PDB entry 7D4S | X-ray diffraction, 1.93 A resolution | chain A

[Chain A]
Protein: Cyclic AMP-AMP-GMP synthase
Source organism: Enterobacter cloacae
Notes: EC 2.7.7.-
UniProtKB: P0DSP4 (CDND2_ENTCL); residues 1-381 here = UniProt positions 1-381
Amino-acid sequence (389 residues; numbered 1 to 389; the number before each row is that of its first residue):
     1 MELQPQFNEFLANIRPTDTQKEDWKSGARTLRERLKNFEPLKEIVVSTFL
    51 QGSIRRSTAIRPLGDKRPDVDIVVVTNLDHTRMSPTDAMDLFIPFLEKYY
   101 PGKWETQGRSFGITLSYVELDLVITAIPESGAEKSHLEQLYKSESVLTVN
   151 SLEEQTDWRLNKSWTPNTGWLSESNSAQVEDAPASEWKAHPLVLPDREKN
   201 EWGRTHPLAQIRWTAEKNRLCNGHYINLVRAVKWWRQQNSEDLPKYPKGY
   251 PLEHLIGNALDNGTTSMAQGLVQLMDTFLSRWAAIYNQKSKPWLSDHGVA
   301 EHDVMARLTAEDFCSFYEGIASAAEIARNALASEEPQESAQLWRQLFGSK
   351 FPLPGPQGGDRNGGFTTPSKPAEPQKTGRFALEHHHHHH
Not modelled in the structure: 169-178, 356-389
Sequence notes: expression tag (382-389)
Metal / ion sites: Mg2+ site 1: Asp69, Asp71 (together with AMP-CPP); Mg2+ site 2: Asp69, Asp71, Asp121 (together with AMP-CPP); Mg2+ site 3: Asn258, Leu260
Small-molecule neighbours:
  - AMP-CPP (APC; diphosphomethylphosphonic acid adenosyl ester), molecule 1: Gln51, Asp71, Arg109, Val123, Leu194, Asp196, Arg197, Lys199, Arg204, Thr205, His302, Arg307
  - AMP-CPP (APC), molecule 2: Gly52, Ser53, Arg56, Ala59, Asp69, Asp71, Asp121, Gln210, Lys233, Gly249, Tyr250, Pro251, Glu253, Asp296, Val304
Curated features (UniProtKB/Swiss-Prot):
  - active site: Asp69, Asp71, Asp121
  - binding site (ATP): Gln51, Ser53, Arg56, Asp69, Asp71, Arg109, Asp196, Arg197, Arg204, Thr205, Gln210, Lys233, Tyr250, Val304, Arg307
  - binding site (Mg(2+)): Asp69, Asp71, Asp121, Asp196, Asn258, Leu260
  - site: Gln51 (Important for GTP discrimination)
  - mutagenesis: Arg29 to Arg34 (No longer interacts with Cap2), Thr30 (T30K: No longer interacts with Cap2), Gln51 (Q51A/S/T: Significantly decreased incorporation of GTP but not ATP, makes 3'3'3'-cAAA), Asp69 to Asp71 (No longer protects against phage T2; Nearly complete loss of enzymatic activity), Asp69 (D69A: Retains a very small amount of enzymatic activity, may bind GTP better than wild-type; D69K: Nearly complete loss of enzymatic activity), Asp71 (D71N: No longer makes cyclic nucleotides), Trp170 to Leu171 (Decreased interaction with Cap2), Asp196 (D196A: Slight decrease in synthesis of 3'3'3'-cAAG), Thr205 (T205A: Decreased incorporation of GTP but not ATP), Gln210 (Q210A: Nearly wild-type cyclic nucleotide synthesis), Tyr250 (Y250A: No cyclic nucleotide synthesis), Gly363 to Ala381 (No longer conjugates with Cap2), 7 further mutagenesis entries in UniProt
Reported in the primary citation:
  - binding site for AMP-CPP: Arg307
  - conformationally variable residues (loop rearrangement): Arg197
  - Mg2+ coordination: Asp69
  - specificity-determining residues: Asp296 (proposed by the authors, not directly observed)
  - mutagenesis - D69A, D69K/D71K: decreased catalytic activity
  - mutagenesis - D69K: abolished catalytic activity

[In short]
Ligands of chain A: AMP-CPP. The Mg2+ site 1 is built by Asp69 and Asp71. Asp69, Asp71 and Asp121 coordinate
Mg2+ site 2. UniProt lists 3 active-site residues, 15 ATP-binding residues, 6 Mg2+-binding residues and 23
mutagenesis sites. The paper reports a binding site for AMP-CPP at Arg307; D69A and D69K/D71K reduce catalytic
activity.
Chain A is Cyclic AMP-AMP-GMP synthase (Enterobacter cloacae); the structure, apo-form cyclic trinucleotide
synthase CdnD, was determined by X-ray diffraction, deposited together with 7D48, 7D4J, 7D4O and 7D4U.
